PDB entry 7BTD | X-ray diffraction, 2.00 A resolution | chain A

Chain A:
Name: GTP-binding protein Rheb
Source organism: Homo sapiens
Notes: fragment: GTPase domain
UniProtKB: Q15382 (RHEB_HUMAN); residues 1-169 here = UniProt positions 1-169
Chain sequence (177 residues; numbered 1 to 177; the number before each row is that of its first residue):
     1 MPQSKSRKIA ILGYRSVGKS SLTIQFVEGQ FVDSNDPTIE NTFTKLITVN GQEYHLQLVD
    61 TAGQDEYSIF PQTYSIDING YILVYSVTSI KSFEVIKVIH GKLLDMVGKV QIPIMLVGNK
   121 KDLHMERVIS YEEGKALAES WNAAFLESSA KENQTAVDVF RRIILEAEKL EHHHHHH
Not modelled in the structure: 1-2, 172-177
Differences from the reference sequence: engineered mutation Asn35 (Tyr in Q15382); expression tag (170-177)
Ion coordination: Mg2+: Ser20, Thr38 (together with GMP-PNP)
Residues lining bound ligands: GMP-PNP (GNP; phosphoaminophosphonic acid-guanylate ester): Tyr14, Arg15, Ser16, Val17, Gly18, Lys19, Ser20, Ser21, Phe31, Val32, Asp33, Ser34, Asn35, Pro37, Thr38, Thr61, Ala62, Gly63, Asn119, Lys120, Asp122, Leu123, Ser149, Ala150, Lys151
Swiss-Prot annotation at these positions:
  - binding site (GDP): Ser16, Val17, Gly18, Lys19, Ser20, Ser21, Val32, Asp33, Asn119, Asp122, Ala150
  - binding site (GTP): Ser16, Gly18, Lys19, Ser20, Ser21, Val32, Thr38, Asn119, Asp122, Ala150
  - binding site (Mg(2+)): Ser20, Thr38
  - modified residue: Ser130 (Phosphoserine)
  - cross-link: Lys8 (Glycyl lysine isopeptide (Lys-Gly) (interchain with G-Cter in ubiquitin))
Reported in the primary citation:
  - Mg2+ coordination: Ser20, Thr38
  - binding site for GMP-PNP: Thr38
  - conformationally variable residues (side-chain flip): Asn35
  - mutagenesis - Y35N: unchanged signaling in response to GMP-PNP

Overview:
Ligands of chain A: GMP-PNP. The Mg2+ site is built by Ser20 and Thr38. Curated annotation (UniProt) lists 11
GDP-binding residues, 10 GTP-binding residues and Mg2+-binding residues Ser20 and Thr38. From the paper: a
binding site for GMP-PNP at Thr38; Y35N leaves signaling in response to GMP-PNP unchanged.
Chain A is GTP-binding protein Rheb (Homo sapiens); the structure, Crystal structure of Rheb Y35N mutant bound
to GppNHp, was determined by X-ray diffraction together with 7BTA and 7BTC from the same study.
